Entry 8J56 (X-ray diffraction, 3.50 A resolution); this record covers chains D and F of the 6 polymer chains in the assembly.

[Chain D]
Molecule: Flagellar transcriptional regulator FlhD
Source organism: Cupriavidus necator
UniProt: A0A7W4VD94 (A0A7W4VD94_9BURK); residues 1-105 here correspond to UniProt positions 30-134 (UniProt number = residue number + 29)
Amino-acid sequence (111 residues; row label = number of the first residue in the row; numbers below 1 keep their minus sign (Gly-5 is residue -5)):
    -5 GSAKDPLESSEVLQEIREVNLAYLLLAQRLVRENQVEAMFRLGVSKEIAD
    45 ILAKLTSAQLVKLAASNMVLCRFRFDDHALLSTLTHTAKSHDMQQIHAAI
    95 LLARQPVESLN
Disordered / not traced: -5 to 3, 69-105
Construct notes: expression tag (-5 to 0); conflict Leu104 (Ile133 in A0A7W4VD94)

[Chain F]
Molecule: Flagellar transcriptional regulator FlhC
Source organism: Cupriavidus necator
UniProt: A0A7T4G0G8 (A0A7T4G0G8_CUPNE); residue numbers follow UniProt; this construct covers 1-201
Amino-acid sequence (201 residues; row label = number of the first residue in the row):
     1 LTALLQAEPTRSYTATSVPSRKSVLQDANQTQLAIELIGLGARLQVLEAE
    51 TTLSRDRLIRLYKELRGVSPPKGMLPFSTDWFTTWLPNIHSSLFFSAYQF
   101 MVQEGETVGIRAVVAAYRLYLEHVSLLGGEIVLSFTRAWTLVRFFESNML
   151 QLSRCTCCGGQFVTHAYEPHANFVCSLCRPPSRAGKVKKLSKDAAAVQTN
   201 A
Disordered / not traced: 1-22, 181-201
Construct notes: conflict Leu1 (Met in A0A7T4G0G8)
Metal / ion sites: Zn2+: Cys155, Cys158, Cys175, Cys178

[How chain D and chain F interact]
Pairs across the interface - 8 pairs, chain D then chain F:
  Leu7(D) - Glu122(F)
  Leu7(D) - Ser125(F)
  Leu7(D) - Leu126(F)  hydrophobic
  Ala59(D) - Leu126(F)
  Ser60(D) - Leu126(F)
  Asn61(D) - Glu122(F)  hydrogen bond
  Asn61(D) - His123(F)  hydrogen bond
  Asn61(D) - Leu126(F)
Other interface residues (no listed pair), chain F (5 interface residues in all): Leu119

[Overview]
4 residues of chain D and 5 residues of chain F are in contact, with 2 hydrogen bonds. Polar pairs include
Asn61(D)-Glu122(F) and Asn61(D)-His123(F). Cys155(F), Cys158(F), Cys175(F) and Cys178(F) form the Zn2+ site.
Here chain D is Flagellar transcriptional regulator FlhD and chain F is Flagellar transcriptional regulator
FlhC, both from Cupriavidus necator. Entry 8J56 (Crystal structure of the FlhDC complex from Cupriavidus
necator) was determined by X-ray diffraction.
